PDB entry 7UIO | electron microscopy, 3.30 A resolution | chains A and GB of the 80 polymer chains in the assembly

# Chain A
Molecule: 38-nt DNA strand
Sequence (38 nucleotides; each row starts with the number of its first residue):
     1 ACCGGAGGACAGTCCTCCCGACTGACTGACGTCGTACG

# Chain GB
Name: Regulatory protein GAL4
Organism: Saccharomyces cerevisiae S288C
Reference sequence: P04386 (GAL4_YEAST); residues 1-147 here = UniProt positions 1-147
Amino-acid sequence (147 residues; each row starts with the number of its first residue):
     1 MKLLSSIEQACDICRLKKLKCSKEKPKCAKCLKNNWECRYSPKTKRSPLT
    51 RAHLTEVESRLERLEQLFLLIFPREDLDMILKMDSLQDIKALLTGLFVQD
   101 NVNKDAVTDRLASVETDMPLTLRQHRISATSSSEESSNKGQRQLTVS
Unresolved in the structure: 1-7, 97-147
Residues lining bound ligands:
  - Zn2+ (ZN), molecule 1: Cys11, Cys14, Cys21, Cys28, Cys38
  - Zn2+ (ZN), molecule 2: Cys11, Cys14, Cys28, Cys31, Cys38

# Interface between chain A and chain GB
Pairs across the interface (15; chain A residue first):
  DT13(A) - Leu49(GB)  sugar contact
  DC14(A) - Arg46(GB)  sugar contact
  DC15(A) - Arg46(GB)  salt bridge to the phosphate
  DT16(A) - Glu8(GB)  sugar contact
  DT16(A) - Ala10(GB)  hydrogen bond to the phosphate
  DT16(A) - Arg15(GB)  salt bridge to the phosphate
  DT16(A) - Lys23(GB)  phosphate contact
  DC17(A) - Ala10(GB)  phosphate contact
  DC17(A) - Lys18(GB)  base contact
  DC17(A) - Leu19(GB)  phosphate contact
  DC17(A) - Lys20(GB)  phosphate contact
  DC17(A) - Cys21(GB)  hydrogen bond to the phosphate
  DC17(A) - Lys23(GB)  salt bridge to the phosphate
  DC18(A) - Lys18(GB)  hydrogen bond to the base
  DC18(A) - Lys20(GB)  phosphate contact
Interface residues without a listed pair, chain A (7 interface residues in all): DC19
Interface residues without a listed pair, chain GB (11 interface residues in all): Gln9

# Overview
7 residues of chain A face 11 of chain GB across their interface; the contacts include 3 hydrogen bonds and 3
salt bridges. Among the polar pairs are DC18(A)-Lys18(GB), DT16(A)-Ala10(GB) and DC17(A)-Cys21(GB). Chain GB
binds Zn2+.
Here chain A is a 38-nt DNA strand and chain GB is Regulatory protein GAL4 (Saccharomyces cerevisiae S288C).
Entry 7UIO (Mediator-PIC Early (Composite Model)) was determined by electron microscopy together with 7UI9,
7UIC, 7UIF, 7UIG, 7UIK and 7UIL from the same study.
